Entry 7NP7 (electron microscopy, 4.03 A resolution (low resolution: residue-level contacts below are approximate; hydrogen-bond / salt-bridge calls are withheld)); this record covers chains B5 and P1 of the 27 polymer chains in the assembly.

# Chain B5
Protein: ESX-5 secretion system ATPase EccB5
From: Mycobacterium tuberculosis (strain ATCC 25618 / H37Rv)
Notes: EC 3.6.-.-
UniProtKB: P9WNQ9 (ECCB5_MYCTU); residue numbers follow UniProt; this construct covers 1-506
Amino-acid sequence (506 residues; numbered 1 to 506; the number before each row is that of its first residue):
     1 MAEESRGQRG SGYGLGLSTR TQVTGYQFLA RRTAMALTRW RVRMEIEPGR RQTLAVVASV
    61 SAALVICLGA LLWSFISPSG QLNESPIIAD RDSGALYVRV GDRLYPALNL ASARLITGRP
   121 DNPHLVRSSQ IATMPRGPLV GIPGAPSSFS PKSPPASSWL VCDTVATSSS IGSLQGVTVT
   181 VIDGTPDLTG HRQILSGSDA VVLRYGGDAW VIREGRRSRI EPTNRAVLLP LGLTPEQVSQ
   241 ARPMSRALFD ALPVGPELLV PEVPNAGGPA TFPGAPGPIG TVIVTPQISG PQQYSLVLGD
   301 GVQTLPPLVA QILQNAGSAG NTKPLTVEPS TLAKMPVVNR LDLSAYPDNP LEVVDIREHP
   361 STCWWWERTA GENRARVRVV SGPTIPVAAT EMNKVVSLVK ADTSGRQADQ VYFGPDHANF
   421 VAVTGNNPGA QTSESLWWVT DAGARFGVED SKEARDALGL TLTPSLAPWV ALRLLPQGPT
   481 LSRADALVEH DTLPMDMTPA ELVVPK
Unresolved in the structure: 1-9, 168-174, 497-506
Disulfide bonds: C162-C363

# Chain P1
Protein: Mycosin-5
From: Mycobacterium tuberculosis (strain ATCC 25618 / H37Rv)
Notes: EC 3.4.21.-
UniProtKB: O53945 (MYCP5_MYCTU); residue numbers follow UniProt; this construct covers 1-585
Amino-acid sequence (585 residues; numbered 1 to 585; the number before each row is that of its first residue):
     1 MQRFGTGSSR SWCGRAGTAT IAAVLLASGA LTGLPPAYAI SPPTIDPGAL PPDGPPGPLA
    61 PMKQNAYCTE VGVLPGTDFQ LQPKYMEMLN LNEAWQFGRG DGVKVAVIDT GVTPHPRLPR
   121 LIPGGDYVMA GGDGLSDCDA HGTLVASMIA AVPANGAVPL PSVPRRPVTI PTTETPPPPQ
   181 TVTLSPVPPQ TVTVIPAPPP EEGVPPGAPV PGPEPPPAPG PQPPAVDRGG GTVTVPSYSG
   241 GRKIAPIDNP RNPHPSAPSP ALGPPPDAFS GIAPGVEIIS IRQSSQAFGL KDPYTGDEDP
   301 QTAQKIDNVE TMARAIVHAA NMGASVINIS DVMCMSARNV IDQRALGAAV HYAAVDKDAV
   361 IVAAAGDGSK KDCKQNPIFD PLQPDDPRAW NAVTTVVTPS WFHDYVLTVG AVDANGQPLS
   421 KMSIAGPWVS ISAPGTDVVG LSPRDDGLIN AIDGPDNSLL VPAGTSFSAA IVSGVAALVR
   481 AKFPELSAYQ IINRLIHTAR PPARGVDNQV GYGVVDPVAA LTWDVPKGPA EPPKQLSAPL
   541 VVPQPPAPRD MVPIWVAAGG LAGALLIGGA VFGTATLMRR SRKQQ
Unresolved in the structure: 1-39, 172-265, 578-585
Disulfide bonds: C68-C138, C334-C373
Swiss-Prot annotation at these positions:
  - active site (Charge relay system): D109, H141, S466

# Interface between chain B5 and chain P1
Residue-residue contacts - 34 pairs, chain B5 then chain P1:
  Y205(B5) - D524(P1)
  R217(B5) - T522(P1)
  R246(B5) - D524(P1)
  D250(B5) - W523(P1)
  D250(B5) - D524(P1)
  V254(B5) - F97(P1)
  V254(B5) - T522(P1)
  V399(B5) - A538(P1)
  A401(B5) - P533(P1)
  A401(B5) - Q535(P1)
  A401(B5) - L536(P1)
  R406(B5) - H497(P1)
  T424(B5) - R500(P1)
  N426(B5) - D516(P1)
  N427(B5) - N90(P1)
  T432(B5) - M88(P1)
  T432(B5) - N415(P1)
  S433(B5) - N415(P1)
  S433(B5) - Q417(P1)
  E434(B5) - R500(P1)
  E434(B5) - V514(P1)
  S435(B5) - P501(P1)
  G447(B5) - A503(P1)
  E449(B5) - R504(P1)
  W469(B5) - A499(P1)
  W469(B5) - P501(P1)
  V470(B5) - W523(P1)
  R473(B5) - W523(P1)
  T480(B5) - A503(P1)
  T480(B5) - R504(P1)
  S482(B5) - R504(P1)
  D485(B5) - P381(P1)
  D485(B5) - R504(P1)
  D496(B5) - S537(P1)
Interface residues without a listed pair, chain B5 (34 interface residues in all): R216, F249, P253, V423, G425, L436, W437, V448, A484, V488
Interface residues without a listed pair, chain P1 (28 interface residues in all): E93, Q96, L382, G416, P502, P526

# Overview
34 residues of chain B5 and 28 residues of chain P1 are in contact. From UniProt: 3 active-site residues on
chain P1.
Chain B5 is ESX-5 secretion system ATPase EccB5 and chain P1 is Mycosin-5, both from Mycobacterium
tuberculosis (strain ATCC 25618 / H37Rv); the structure, Structure of an intact ESX-5 inner membrane complex,
Composite C1 model, was determined by electron microscopy (same publication as 7NPR, 7NPU, 7NPV, 7NPS and
7NPT).
